PDB entry 1CR7 | X-ray diffraction, 2.60 A resolution | chains A and B of the 4 polymer chains in the assembly

Chain A (and B):
Molecule: Lectin
Source organism: Arachis hypogaea
Notes: chain B of this document is another copy of the same molecule, construct and numbering; everything in this record applies to it too
Sequence (236 residues; each row starts with the number of its first residue):
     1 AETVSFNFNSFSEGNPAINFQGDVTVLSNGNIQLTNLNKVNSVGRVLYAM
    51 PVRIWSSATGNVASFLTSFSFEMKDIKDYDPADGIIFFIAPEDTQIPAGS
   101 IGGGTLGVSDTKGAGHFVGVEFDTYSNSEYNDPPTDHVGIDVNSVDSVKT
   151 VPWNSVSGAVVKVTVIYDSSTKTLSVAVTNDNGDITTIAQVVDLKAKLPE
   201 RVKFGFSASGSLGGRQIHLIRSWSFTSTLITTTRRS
Unresolved in the structure: 233-236
Metal / ion sites: Mn2+: E121, D123, D132, H137; Ca2+: D123, Y125, N127, D132

Chain A / chain B interface:
Contacting residue pairs - 19 pairs, chain A then chain B:
  E2(A) - S12(B)  hydrogen bond
  E2(A) - N15(B)  hydrogen bond
  S5(A) - S5(B)
  S12(A) - E2(B)  hydrogen bond
  E13(A) - R53(B)  hydrogen bond (backbone-side chain)
  G14(A) - R53(B)
  N15(A) - E2(B)
  N15(A) - R53(B)
  P16(A) - P51(B)
  P16(A) - R53(B)
  P16(A) - R201(B)
  A17(A) - M50(B)  hydrophobic
  M50(A) - A17(B)  hydrophobic
  P51(A) - P16(B)
  R53(A) - E13(B)  hydrogen bond (side chain-backbone)
  R53(A) - G14(B)
  R53(A) - N15(B)
  R53(A) - P16(B)
  R201(A) - P16(B)
Also at the interface, not in a pair above, chain A (16 interface residues in all): A1, Y48, V52, T231
Also at the interface, not in a pair above, chain B (15 interface residues in all): S10, Y48, T231

Summary:
16 residues of chain A face 15 of chain B across their interface, with 5 hydrogen bonds. Among the polar pairs
are E2(A)-S12(B), E2(A)-N15(B) and E13(A)-R53(B). E121(A), D123(A), D132(A) and H137(A) coordinate Mn2+. The
Ca2+ site is built by D123(A), Y125(A), N127(A) and D132(A).
Chain A and chain B are both Lectin (Arachis hypogaea); the structure, Peanut lectin-lactose complex
monoclinic form, was determined by X-ray diffraction (same publication as 1CQ9).
